PDB entry 7X8F | X-ray diffraction, 2.44 A resolution | chains A and B

Chain A:
Molecule: Protein ENL
Organism: Homo sapiens
Notes: engineered mutation(s): insertions
UniProtKB: Q03111 (ENL_HUMAN); the construct has insertions or renumbered stretches relative to UniProt, so the offset changes along the chain: 1-115 = UniProt 1-115; 119-151 = UniProt 116-148
Amino-acid sequence (160 residues; numbered -2 to 157; the number before each row is that of its first residue; numbers below 1 keep their minus sign (Gly-2 is residue -2)):
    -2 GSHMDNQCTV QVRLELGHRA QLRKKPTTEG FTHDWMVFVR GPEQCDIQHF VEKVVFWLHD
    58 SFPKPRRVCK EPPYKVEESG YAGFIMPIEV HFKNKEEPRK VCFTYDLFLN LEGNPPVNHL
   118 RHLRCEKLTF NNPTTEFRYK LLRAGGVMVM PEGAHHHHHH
Unresolved in the structure: -2 to 0, 150-157
Sequence notes: expression tag (-2 to 0, 152-157); insertion (116-118)
Reported in the primary citation:
  - binding site for H3K27ac(24-27) peptide (chain B): Phe59, Tyr78
  - conformationally variable residues (loop rearrangement): Val114, Asn115, His116
  - contacts within the chain: Leu19-Asn115 (hydrogen bond)
  - mutagenesis - Y78A: decreased localization to H3K27ac-marked chromatin
  - mutagenesis - H116P: unchanged binding to H3K27ac(24-27) peptide (chain B)
  - mutagenesis - H116P: unchanged stability
  - mutagenesis - N111P: decreased binding to YEATS self-association
  - mutagenesis - H116P: abolished binding to YEATS self-association
  - mutagenesis - H116P: decreased signaling in response to Pol II S2P at HOXA genes

Chain B:
Molecule: H3K27ac(24-27) peptide
Amino-acid sequence (4 residues; numbered 24 to 27; the number before each row is that of its first residue):
    24 AARK
Modified / non-standard residues: Lys27 (N(6)-acetyllysine; ALY)

Interface between chain A and chain B:
Contacting residue pairs (18; chain A residue first):
  Phe28(A) - Lys27(B)
  His56(A) - Lys27(B)  hydrogen bond (side chain-backbone)
  Ser58(A) - Lys27(B)
  Phe59(A) - Lys27(B)
  Gly77(A) - Lys27(B)
  Tyr78(A) - Ala25(B)
  Tyr78(A) - Lys27(B)
  Ala79(A) - Ala25(B)
  Ala79(A) - Arg26(B)
  Ala79(A) - Lys27(B)
  Gly80(A) - Ala25(B)  hydrogen bond (backbone-backbone)
  Gly80(A) - Arg26(B)
  Gly80(A) - Lys27(B)  hydrogen bond (backbone-backbone)
  Phe81(A) - Arg26(B)
  Phe81(A) - Lys27(B)
  Asp103(A) - Arg26(B)  salt bridge
  Phe105(A) - Arg26(B)
  Asn107(A) - Ala24(B)
Other interface residues (no listed pair), chain A (14 interface residues in all): Ile82, Leu106
Interface features reported in the paper:
  - residue pairs: Phe59(A)-Lys27(B), Tyr78(A)-Lys27(B)

In short:
14 residues of chain A face 4 of chain B across their interface, with 3 hydrogen bonds and 1 salt bridge.
Polar pairs include Asp103(A)-Arg26(B), His56(A)-Lys27(B) and Gly80(A)-Ala25(B). The authors report contacts
between Phe59(A) and Lys27(B) and Tyr78(A) and Lys27(B). From the paper: a binding site for H3K27ac(24-27)
peptide (chain B) at Phe59(A) and Tyr78(A); Y78A of chain A reduces localization to H3K27ac-marked chromatin;
3 substitutions were tested in all.
Here chain A is Protein ENL (Homo sapiens) and chain B is H3K27ac(24-27) peptide. Entry 7X8F (Crystal
structure of ENL T4 mutant YEATS domain in complex with histone H3 acetylation at K27) was determined by X-ray
diffraction, deposited together with 7X88, 7X8B, 7X8G and 7E74.
